5IKJ - chains A and B; structure by X-ray diffraction, 2.30 A resolution.

Chain A:
Protein: Cryptic loci regulator 2
From: Schizosaccharomyces pombe 972h-
Reference sequence: O13881 (CLR2_SCHPO); numbering as in UniProt (aligned over 1-537)
Amino-acid sequence (548 residues; row label = number of the first residue in the row; numbers below 1 keep their minus sign (Met-10 is residue -10)):
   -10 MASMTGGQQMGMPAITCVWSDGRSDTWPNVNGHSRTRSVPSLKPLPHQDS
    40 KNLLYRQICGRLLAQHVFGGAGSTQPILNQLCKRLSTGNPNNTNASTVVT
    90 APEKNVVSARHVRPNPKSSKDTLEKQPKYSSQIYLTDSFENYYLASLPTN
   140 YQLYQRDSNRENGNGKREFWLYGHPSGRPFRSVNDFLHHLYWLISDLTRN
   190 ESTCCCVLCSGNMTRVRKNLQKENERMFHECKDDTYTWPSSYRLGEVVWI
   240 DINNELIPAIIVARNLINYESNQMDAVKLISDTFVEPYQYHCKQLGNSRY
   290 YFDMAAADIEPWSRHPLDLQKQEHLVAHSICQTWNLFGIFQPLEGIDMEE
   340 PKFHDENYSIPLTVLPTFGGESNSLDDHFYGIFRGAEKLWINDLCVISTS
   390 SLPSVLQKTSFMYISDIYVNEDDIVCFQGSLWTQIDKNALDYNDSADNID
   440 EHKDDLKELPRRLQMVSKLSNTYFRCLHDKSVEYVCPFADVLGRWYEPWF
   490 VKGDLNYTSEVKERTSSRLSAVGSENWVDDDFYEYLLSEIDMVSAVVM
Disordered / not traced: -10 to 0, 18-28, 74-120, 148-151, 259-265, 362, 428-444, 536-537
Differences from the reference sequence: expression tag (-10 to 0)
Metal / ion sites: Zn2+: His178, Cys193, Cys195, Cys198
What the authors report for this chain:
  - Zn2+ coordination: His178, Cys193, Cys195, Cys198
  - mutagenesis - H178A/C193A/C195A/C198A: unchanged binding to Clr1T

Chain B:
Protein: Cryptic loci regulator protein 1
From: Schizosaccharomyces pombe (strain 972 / ATCC 24843)
Reference sequence: O74808 (CLR1_SCHPO); residue numbers follow UniProt; this construct covers 1151-1238
Amino-acid sequence (88 residues; numbered 1151 to 1238; the number before each row is that of its first residue):
  1151 SSLLSRLTQSNQSKDKIIAALAKRNVYKSFAGLYDSKGKNDNTGYDFDSN
  1201 YARVGRHGSFILPVSKSVPTPSLLIEGSIVQRKNIKIE
Disordered / not traced: 1151-1161, 1189-1199

Chain A / chain B interface:
Contacting residue pairs - 157 pairs, chain A then chain B:
  Pro2(A) - Ile1237(B)  hydrophobic
  Ala3(A) - Lys1236(B)
  Ala3(A) - Ile1237(B)
  Ala3(A) - Glu1238(B)  hydrogen bond (backbone-backbone)
  Ile4(A) - Ile1235(B)  hydrophobic
  Ile4(A) - Lys1236(B)
  Thr5(A) - Ile1235(B)
  Thr5(A) - Lys1236(B)  hydrogen bond (backbone-backbone)
  Val7(A) - Asn1234(B)  hydrogen bond (backbone-backbone)
  Val7(A) - Ile1235(B)
  Trp8(A) - Asn1234(B)
  Phe57(A) - Ile1237(B)  hydrophobic
  Gly61(A) - Asn1175(B)
  Thr63(A) - Asn1175(B)
  Leu124(A) - Ile1237(B)  hydrophobic
  Leu182(A) - Asn1234(B)  hydrogen bond (backbone-side chain)
  Ile183(A) - Lys1233(B)
  Ile183(A) - Asn1234(B)  hydrogen bond (backbone-backbone)
  Asp185(A) - Asn1234(B)
  Leu186(A) - Arg1232(B)
  Leu186(A) - Asn1234(B)
  Lys211(A) - Tyr1177(B)
  Glu212(A) - Ser1179(B)
  Arg215(A) - Tyr1177(B)
  Arg215(A) - Ser1179(B)  hydrogen bond (side chain-backbone)
  Met216(A) - Ala1181(B)  hydrophobic
  Phe217(A) - Leu1224(B)
  Phe217(A) - Ile1225(B)  hydrophobic
  Glu219(A) - Phe1180(B)
  Glu219(A) - Ala1181(B)  hydrogen bond (side chain-backbone)
  Cys220(A) - Ile1225(B)  hydrophobic
  Lys221(A) - Ile1225(B)  hydrogen bond (side chain-backbone)
  Lys221(A) - Glu1226(B)  hydrogen bond (side chain-backbone)
  Thr224(A) - Ile1225(B)
  Tyr225(A) - Glu1226(B)
  Leu233(A) - Phe1180(B)
  Gly234(A) - Phe1180(B)
  Val251(A) - Phe1180(B)
  Arg253(A) - Val1176(B)
  Trp323(A) - Ala1202(B)
  Trp323(A) - Val1204(B)
  Asn324(A) - Gly1182(B)  hydrogen bond (side chain-backbone)
  Leu325(A) - Ala1202(B)  hydrophobic
  Phe326(A) - Ala1181(B)  hydrophobic
  Phe326(A) - Gly1182(B)
  Phe329(A) - Pro1221(B)  hydrophobic
  Leu332(A) - Leu1224(B)  hydrophobic
  Leu332(A) - Gln1231(B)
  Ile335(A) - Arg1232(B)  hydrogen bond (backbone-side chain)
  Asp336(A) - Gln1231(B)
  Asp336(A) - Arg1232(B)  salt bridge
  Met337(A) - Pro1219(B)
  Met337(A) - Leu1224(B)  hydrophobic
  Met337(A) - Ile1229(B)  hydrophobic
  Met337(A) - Val1230(B)
  Glu338(A) - Ile1229(B)
  Glu338(A) - Val1230(B)  hydrogen bond (backbone-backbone)
  Glu338(A) - Arg1232(B)
  Glu339(A) - Ser1228(B)
  Glu339(A) - Val1230(B)
  Pro340(A) - Gly1227(B)
  Pro340(A) - Ser1228(B)
  Phe342(A) - Ile1237(B)  hydrophobic
  Val353(A) - Val1230(B)  hydrophobic
  Val353(A) - Gln1231(B)
  Val353(A) - Lys1233(B)
  Leu354(A) - Lys1233(B)  hydrogen bond (backbone-side chain)
  Pro355(A) - Gln1231(B)
  Thr356(A) - Gln1231(B)  hydrogen bond (backbone-side chain)
  Thr356(A) - Lys1233(B)
  Phe357(A) - Leu1224(B)  hydrophobic
  Tyr369(A) - Ile1225(B)  hydrophobic
  Phe372(A) - Ala1181(B)
  Lys377(A) - Phe1180(B)
  Lys377(A) - Ala1181(B)  hydrogen bond (side chain-backbone)
  Trp379(A) - Ala1181(B)  hydrophobic
  Ile380(A) - Pro1221(B)  hydrophobic
  Ile380(A) - Ile1225(B)  hydrophobic
  Asn381(A) - Ser1222(B)
  Asn381(A) - Glu1226(B)  hydrogen bond
  Ile386(A) - Ile1211(B)  hydrophobic
  Ser387(A) - His1207(B)
  Ser390(A) - Gly1208(B)  hydrogen bond (side chain-backbone)
  Ser390(A) - Ser1209(B)
  Ser390(A) - Ile1211(B)
  Leu391(A) - Ile1211(B)  hydrophobic
  Tyr402(A) - Glu1226(B)
  Ile403(A) - Ser1222(B)
  Ser404(A) - Thr1220(B)
  Ser404(A) - Pro1221(B)
  Ser404(A) - Ser1222(B)  hydrogen bond (backbone-backbone)
  Asp405(A) - Pro1221(B)
  Val408(A) - Ala1202(B)  hydrophobic
  Asp411(A) - Arg1203(B)  hydrogen bond (backbone-side chain)
  Asp412(A) - Tyr1201(B)
  Asp412(A) - Ala1202(B)
  Asp412(A) - Arg1203(B)  hydrogen bond (backbone-backbone)
  Ile413(A) - Arg1203(B)
  Ile413(A) - Gly1205(B)
  Val414(A) - Ala1202(B)  hydrophobic
  Val414(A) - Arg1203(B)  hydrogen bond (backbone-backbone)
  Gln417(A) - Val1214(B)
  Gln417(A) - Thr1220(B)
  Pro449(A) - Glu1226(B)
  Arg450(A) - Glu1226(B)  hydrogen bond (backbone-side chain)
  Lys469(A) - Lys1216(B)  hydrogen bond (backbone-side chain)
  Ser470(A) - Ser1215(B)
  Ser470(A) - Lys1216(B)  hydrogen bond (backbone-backbone)
  Val471(A) - Val1214(B)
  Glu472(A) - Leu1212(B)
  Glu472(A) - Pro1213(B)
  Glu472(A) - Val1214(B)  hydrogen bond (backbone-backbone)
  Glu472(A) - Lys1216(B)
  Tyr473(A) - Ile1211(B)
  Tyr473(A) - Leu1212(B)
  Tyr473(A) - Pro1213(B)
  Val474(A) - Ile1211(B)
  Val474(A) - Leu1212(B)  hydrogen bond (backbone-backbone)
  Val474(A) - Val1214(B)  hydrophobic
  Pro476(A) - Val1204(B)
  Pro476(A) - Arg1206(B)
  Pro476(A) - Ser1209(B)
  Phe477(A) - Val1204(B)
  Ala478(A) - Val1204(B)  hydrogen bond (backbone-backbone)
  Ala478(A) - Gly1205(B)
  Ala478(A) - Arg1206(B)
  Ala478(A) - His1207(B)
  Asp479(A) - His1207(B)  salt bridge
  Asp479(A) - Gly1208(B)  hydrogen bond (side chain-backbone)
  Asp479(A) - Ser1209(B)  hydrogen bond
  Arg503(A) - Asn1200(B)  hydrogen bond
  Arg503(A) - Tyr1201(B)
  Arg503(A) - Ala1202(B)  hydrogen bond (side chain-backbone)
  Ser505(A) - Asp1185(B)
  Ser506(A) - Gly1182(B)
  Ser506(A) - Leu1183(B)  hydrogen bond (side chain-backbone)
  Ser506(A) - Tyr1184(B)  hydrogen bond (side chain-backbone)
  Ser506(A) - Asp1185(B)  hydrogen bond (side chain-backbone)
  Arg507(A) - Gly1182(B)  hydrogen bond (backbone-backbone)
  Arg507(A) - Leu1183(B)  hydrogen bond (backbone-backbone)
  Leu508(A) - Leu1183(B)  hydrogen bond (backbone-backbone)
  Leu508(A) - Tyr1184(B)  hydrophobic
  Trp516(A) - Phe1180(B)  hydrophobic
  Trp516(A) - Leu1183(B)  hydrophobic
  Asp519(A) - Lys1164(B)  salt bridge
  Asp519(A) - Lys1178(B)  salt bridge
  Tyr522(A) - Ile1167(B)
  Tyr522(A) - Leu1171(B)
  Tyr522(A) - Lys1178(B)
  Leu526(A) - Ile1167(B)  hydrophobic
  Leu526(A) - Ala1170(B)  hydrophobic
  Leu526(A) - Leu1171(B)  hydrophobic
  Ile529(A) - Arg1174(B)
  Asp530(A) - Arg1174(B)  salt bridge
  Ser533(A) - Arg1174(B)  hydrogen bond
  Ala534(A) - Arg1174(B)
  Val535(A) - Lys1173(B)
Also at the interface, not in a pair above, chain A (108 interface residues in all): Met1, Cys6, Leu52, Val56, Ile122, Tyr131, Ser184, Ile250, Ala252, Asn254, Pro331, Pro392, Leu420, Cys475, Glu523, Leu525
Also at the interface, not in a pair above, chain B (53 interface residues in all): Phe1210

Summary:
108 residues of chain A face 53 of chain B across their interface; the contacts include 38 hydrogen bonds and
5 salt bridges. Polar contacts include Asp336(A)-Arg1232(B), Asp479(A)-His1207(B) and Asp519(A)-Lys1164(B).
From the paper: H178A/C193A/C195A/C198A of chain A leave binding to Clr1T unchanged; Zn2+ coordination by
His178(A), Cys193(A) and Cys195(A) among others.
Chain A is Cryptic loci regulator 2 (Schizosaccharomyces pombe 972h-) and chain B is Cryptic loci regulator
protein 1 (Schizosaccharomyces pombe (strain 972 / ATCC 24843)); the structure, Structure of Clr2 bound to the
Clr1 C-terminus, was determined by X-ray diffraction together with 5IKF and 5IKK from the same study.
